4WM7 - chains C and D of the 4 polymer chains in the assembly; structure by X-ray diffraction, 2.32 A resolution.

== Chain C ==
Molecule: VP3
From: Enterovirus D68
UniProtKB: Q68T42 (Q68T42_9ENTO); residues 1-247 here correspond to UniProt positions 318-564 (UniProt number = residue number + 317)
Sequence (247 residues; numbered 1 to 247; the number before each row is that of its first residue):
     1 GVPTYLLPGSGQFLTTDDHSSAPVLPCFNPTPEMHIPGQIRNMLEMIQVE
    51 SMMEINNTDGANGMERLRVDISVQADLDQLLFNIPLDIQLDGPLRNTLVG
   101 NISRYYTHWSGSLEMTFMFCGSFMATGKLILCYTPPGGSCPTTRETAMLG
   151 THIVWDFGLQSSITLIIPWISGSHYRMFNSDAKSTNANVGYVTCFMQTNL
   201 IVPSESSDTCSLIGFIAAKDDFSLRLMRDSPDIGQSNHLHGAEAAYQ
Swiss-Prot annotation at these positions:
  - binding site (N-acetylneuraminate): D91, R95, P231, D232, I233

== Chain D ==
Molecule: VP4
From: Enterovirus D68
UniProtKB: Q8QWD4 (Q8QWD4_9ENTO); residues 1-68 here correspond to UniProt positions 2-69 (UniProt number = residue number + 1)
Sequence (68 residues; numbered 1 to 68; the number before each row is that of its first residue):
     1 GAQVTRQQTGTHENANIATNGSHITYNQINFYKDSYAASASKQDFSQDPS
    51 KFTEPVVEGLKAGAPVLK
Not modelled in the structure: 1-28, 60-61, 68

== How chain C and chain D interact ==
Residue-residue contacts (39):
  D18(C) with S39(D); A40(D), hydrogen bond (side chain-backbone); K42(D), salt bridge
  H19(C) with S39(D)
  S20(C) with N30(D); Y32(D); A37(D); A38(D); S39(D)
  S21(C) with Y32(D); A37(D), hydrogen bond (backbone-backbone)
  A22(C) with Y32(D), hydrogen bond (backbone-side chain)
  P23(C) with Y32(D); D34(D); Y36(D); A37(D)
  V24(C) with Y36(D)
  L25(C) with Y36(D), hydrogen bond (backbone-side chain)
  P26(C) with D34(D)
  C27(C) with D34(D), hydrogen bond (backbone-side chain)
  G38(C) with F52(D)
  Q39(C) with K51(D); F52(D)
  I40(C) with F52(D), hydrophobic
  R41(C) with D44(D); S46(D), hydrogen bond (side chain-backbone); Q47(D)
  N42(C) with Q47(D)
  E45(C) with Q47(D); D48(D), hydrogen bond (side chain-backbone); P49(D)
  Q48(C) with P49(D); T53(D)
  V49(C) with F52(D), hydrophobic; T53(D)
  L159(C) with L67(D)
  Q160(C) with P65(D); V66(D), hydrogen bond (side chain-backbone); L67(D), hydrogen bond (side chain-backbone)
Also at the interface, not in a pair above, chain C (21 interface residues in all): F28

== Summary ==
The interface between chain C and chain D involves 21 residues on one side and 20 on the other, with 9
hydrogen bonds and 1 salt bridge. Polar pairs include D18(C)-K42(D), D18(C)-A40(D) and A22(C)-Y32(D). Curated
annotation (UniProt) lists 5 N-acetylneuraminate-binding residues on chain C.
Here chain C is VP3 and chain D is VP4, both from Enterovirus D68. Entry 4WM7 (Crystal Structure of Human
Enterovirus D68 in Complex with Pleconaril) was determined by X-ray diffraction together with 4WM8 from the
same study.
